8TDM - chains A and B of the 7 polymer chains in the assembly; structure by electron microscopy, 3.70 A resolution.

# Chain A (and B)
Molecule: Mechanosensitive ion channel protein 10
Organism: Arabidopsis thaliana
Notes: chain B of this document is another copy of the same molecule, construct and numbering; everything in this record applies to it too
UniProt: Q9LYG9 (MSL10_ARATH); residues 1-734 here = UniProt positions 1-734
Amino-acid sequence (741 residues; each row starts with the number of its first residue):
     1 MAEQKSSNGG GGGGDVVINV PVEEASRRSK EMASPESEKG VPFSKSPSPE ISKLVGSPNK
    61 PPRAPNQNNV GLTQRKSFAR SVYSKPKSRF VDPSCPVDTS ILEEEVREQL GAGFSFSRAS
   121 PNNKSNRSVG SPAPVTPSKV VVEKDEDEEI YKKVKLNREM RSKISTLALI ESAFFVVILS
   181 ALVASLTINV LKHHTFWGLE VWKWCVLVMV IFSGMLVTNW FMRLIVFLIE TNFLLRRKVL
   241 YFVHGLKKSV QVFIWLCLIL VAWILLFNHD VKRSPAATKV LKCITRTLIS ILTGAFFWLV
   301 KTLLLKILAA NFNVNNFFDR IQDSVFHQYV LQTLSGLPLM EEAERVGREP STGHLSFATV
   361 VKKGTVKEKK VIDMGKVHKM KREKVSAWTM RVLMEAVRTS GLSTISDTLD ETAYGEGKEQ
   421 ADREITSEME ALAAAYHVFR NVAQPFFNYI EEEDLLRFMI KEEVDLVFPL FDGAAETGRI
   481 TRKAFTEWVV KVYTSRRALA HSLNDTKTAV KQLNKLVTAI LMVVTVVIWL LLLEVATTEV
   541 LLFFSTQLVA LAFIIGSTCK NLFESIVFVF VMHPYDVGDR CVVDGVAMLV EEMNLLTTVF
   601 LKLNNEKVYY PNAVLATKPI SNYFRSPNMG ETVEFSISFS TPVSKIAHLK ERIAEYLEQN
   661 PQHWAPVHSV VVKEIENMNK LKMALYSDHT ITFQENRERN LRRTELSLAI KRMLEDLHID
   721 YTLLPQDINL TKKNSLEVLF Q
Unresolved in the structure: 1-165, 335-386, 397-431, 469-480, 732-741
Differences from the reference sequence: engineered mutation Glu539 (Lys in Q9LYG9); expression tag (735-741)
UniProt features mapped onto this chain:
  - modified residue (Phosphoserine): Ser34, Ser128, Ser131

# Chain A / chain B interface
Contacting residue pairs (67; chain A residue first):
  Val527(A) with Phe543(B), hydrophobic
  Ile528(A) with Phe543(B), hydrophobic; Phe544(B), hydrophobic
  Gly556(A) with Phe553(B)
  Cys559(A) with Ile554(B), hydrophobic
  Lys560(A) with Ser557(B)
  Phe563(A) with Ile555(B), hydrophobic; Thr558(B)
  Glu564(A) with Thr558(B)
  Met572(A) with Thr597(B)
  Pro574(A) with Tyr609(B)
  Ala616(A) with Pro611(B)
  Pro619(A) with Tyr609(B); Tyr610(B), hydrophobic
  Ile620(A) with Val608(B); Tyr609(B), hydrogen bond (backbone-backbone)
  Ser621(A) with Glu606(B), hydrogen bond; Lys607(B), hydrogen bond (side chain-backbone)
  Asn622(A) with Lys607(B), hydrogen bond (backbone-backbone)
  Tyr623(A) with Glu606(B)
  Arg625(A) with Lys607(B); Tyr609(B), hydrogen bond
  Ser626(A) with Asn605(B); Lys607(B)
  Pro627(A) with Asn605(B)
  Asn628(A) with Asn605(B), hydrogen bond (backbone-side chain)
  Met629(A) with Asn604(B); Asn605(B); Glu606(B)
  Gly630(A) with Asn604(B), hydrogen bond (backbone-backbone)
  Phe639(A) with Lys711(B); Glu715(B)
  Thr641(A) with Lys711(B), hydrogen bond (backbone-side chain)
  Val643(A) with Lys711(B)
  Ile646(A) with Leu708(B), hydrophobic
  His668(A) with Arg697(B), hydrogen bond (backbone-side chain)
  Ser669(A) with Arg697(B)
  Val671(A) with Asn700(B); Thr704(B)
  Val672(A) with Arg703(B); Thr704(B), hydrogen bond (backbone-side chain)
  Lys673(A) with Arg703(B), hydrogen bond (backbone-side chain)
  Ile675(A) with Glu634(B)
  Asn677(A) with Ser636(B); Lys680(B)
  Met678(A) with Ile719(B); Asp720(B); Tyr721(B)
  Leu681(A) with Lys711(B)
  Asp688(A) with Asn605(B), hydrogen bond
  Leu724(A) with Tyr721(B), hydrophobic; Leu723(B)
  Pro725(A) with Leu723(B)
  Gln726(A) with Leu723(B); Leu724(B), hydrogen bond (side chain-backbone); Pro725(B); Gln726(B)
  Asp727(A) with Pro725(B); Gln726(B), hydrogen bond (backbone-backbone)
  Ile728(A) with Gln726(B); Ile728(B), hydrophobic
  Asn729(A) with Gln726(B), hydrogen bond (backbone-backbone); Asp727(B); Ile728(B), hydrogen bond (backbone-backbone)
  Leu730(A) with Ile728(B)
  Thr731(A) with Ile728(B), hydrogen bond (backbone-backbone); Asn729(B)
Interface residues without a listed pair, chain A (53 interface residues in all): Leu531, Glu534, Val549, Val582, Thr617, Lys618, Ser640, Val667, Val670, Glu674
Interface residues without a listed pair, chain B (44 interface residues in all): Glu539, Thr546, Leu596, Leu601, Val614, Leu701, Ser707, Leu730

# Overview
53 residues of chain A and 44 residues of chain B are in contact, with 17 hydrogen bonds. Polar contacts
include Ser621(A)-Glu606(B), Ser621(A)-Lys607(B) and Arg625(A)-Tyr609(B).
Both chains are Mechanosensitive ion channel protein 10 (Arabidopsis thaliana). Entry 8TDM (Cryo-EM structure
of AtMSL10-K539E) was determined by electron microscopy (same publication as 8TDJ, 8TDK and 8TDL).
